Entry 6J74 (X-ray diffraction, 3.21 A resolution); this record covers chains A and B of the 3 polymer chains in the assembly.

# Chain A
Protein: Protein prenyltransferase alpha subunit repeat-containing protein 1
Organism: Homo sapiens
UniProt: Q7Z6K3 (PTAR1_HUMAN); residue numbers follow UniProt; this construct covers 1-327
Sequence (327 residues; row label = number of the first residue in the row):
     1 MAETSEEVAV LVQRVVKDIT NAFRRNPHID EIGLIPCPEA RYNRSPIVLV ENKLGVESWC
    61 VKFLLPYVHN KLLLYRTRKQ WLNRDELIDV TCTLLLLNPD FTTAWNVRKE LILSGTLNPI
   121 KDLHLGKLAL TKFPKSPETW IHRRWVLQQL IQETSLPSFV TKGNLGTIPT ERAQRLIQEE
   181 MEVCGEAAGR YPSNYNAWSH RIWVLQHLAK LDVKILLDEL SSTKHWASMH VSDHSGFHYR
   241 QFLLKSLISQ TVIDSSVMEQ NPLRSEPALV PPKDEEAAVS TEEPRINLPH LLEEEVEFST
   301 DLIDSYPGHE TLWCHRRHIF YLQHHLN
Disordered / not traced: 1-6, 154-166, 253-284
UniProt features mapped onto this chain:
  - modified residue: Ala2 (N-acetylalanine)
Reported in the primary citation:
  - mutagenesis - E31A, I35A, V48A, V48A/V50A, V50A, S232A, Y306A: decreased catalytic activity with Synaptobrevin homolog YKT6
  - mutagenesis - I35A/Y306A, V48A/V50A/Y306A: abolished catalytic activity with Synaptobrevin homolog YKT6

# Chain B
Protein: Geranylgeranyl transferase type-2 subunit beta
Organism: Homo sapiens
Notes: EC 2.5.1.60
UniProt: P53611 (PGTB2_HUMAN); residues 1-331 here = UniProt positions 1-331
Sequence (336 residues; row label = number of the first residue in the row; numbers below 1 keep their minus sign (Gly-4 is residue -4)):
    -4 GPLGSMGTPQ KDVIIKSDAP DTLLLEKHAD YIASYGSKKD DYEYCMSEYL RMSGIYWGLT
    56 VMDLMGQLHR MNREEILAFI KSCQHECGGI SASIGHDPHL LYTLSAVQIL TLYDSINVID
   116 VNKVVEYVKG LQKEDGSFAG DIWGEIDTRF SFCAVATLAL LGKLDAINVE KAIEFVLSCM
   176 NFDGGFGCRP GSESHAGQIY CCTGFLAITS QLHQVNSDLL GWWLCERQLP SGGLNGRPEK
   236 LPDVCYSWWV LASLKIIGRL HWIDREKLRN FILACQDEET GGFADRPGDM VDPFHTLFGI
   296 AGLSLLGEEQ IKPVNPVFCM PEEVLQRVNV QPELVS
Disordered / not traced: -4 to 3
Sequence notes: expression tag (-4 to 0)
UniProt features mapped onto this chain:
  - binding site (geranylgeranyl diphosphate): His190 to Gly192, Tyr241 to Trp244
  - binding site (Zn(2+)): Asp238, Cys240, His290
  - modified residue: Gly2 (N-acetylglycine), Thr3 (Phosphothreonine)
Ion coordination: Zn2+: Asp238, His290
Reported in the primary citation:
  - Zn2+ coordination: Asp238, His290 (citing earlier work)
  - mutagenesis - G49I, G49L: abolished catalytic activity on mono-farnesylated Ykt6

# Interface between chain A and chain B
Pairs across the interface - 52 pairs, chain A then chain B:
  Val61(A) - Tyr37(B)  hydrophobic
  Leu65(A) - Cys40(B)  hydrophobic
  Pro66(A) - Cys40(B)  hydrophobic
  His69(A) - Cys40(B)
  His69(A) - Glu43(B)  salt bridge
  Leu73(A) - Glu43(B)
  Arg76(A) - Gly90(B)
  Arg76(A) - Asp92(B)  salt bridge
  Thr77(A) - Gly90(B)
  Asn98(A) - Met41(B)  hydrogen bond (side chain-backbone)
  Asp100(A) - Tyr44(B)
  Phe101(A) - His91(B)
  Thr103(A) - His91(B)
  Thr103(A) - Asp92(B)  hydrogen bond (side chain-backbone)
  Asn106(A) - Asp92(B)  hydrogen bond
  Asn106(A) - Asp136(B)
  Asn106(A) - Trp138(B)
  Lys109(A) - Trp138(B)
  Glu110(A) - Trp138(B)
  Ile141(A) - Glu140(B)
  Arg144(A) - Glu140(B)  salt bridge
  Arg144(A) - Arg184(B)
  Trp145(A) - Trp138(B)
  Pro192(A) - Lys235(B)  hydrogen bond (backbone-side chain)
  Ser193(A) - Arg232(B)  hydrogen bond
  Ser193(A) - Lys235(B)
  Tyr195(A) - Gly182(B)
  Tyr195(A) - Cys183(B)
  Tyr195(A) - Ser187(B)
  Tyr195(A) - Glu188(B)  hydrogen bond (side chain-backbone)
  Tyr195(A) - His190(B)
  Tyr195(A) - Arg232(B)
  Ser199(A) - Arg184(B)
  Trp203(A) - Arg184(B)
  Gln206(A) - Pro185(B)  hydrogen bond (side chain-backbone)
  Ser232(A) - Glu234(B)
  His234(A) - Glu188(B)  salt bridge
  His234(A) - Pro233(B)
  Ser235(A) - Glu188(B)  hydrogen bond
  Ser235(A) - Arg232(B)  hydrogen bond
  His238(A) - Gly186(B)  hydrogen bond (side chain-backbone)
  His238(A) - Ser187(B)
  His238(A) - Glu188(B)  hydrogen bond (side chain-backbone)
  Lys245(A) - Phe177(B)
  Gly308(A) - Glu234(B)
  His309(A) - Glu234(B)  salt bridge
  Glu310(A) - Pro233(B)
  Glu310(A) - Glu234(B)  hydrogen bond (side chain-backbone)
  Thr311(A) - Glu234(B)
  Arg317(A) - Glu221(B)  salt bridge
  His318(A) - Asp178(B)  salt bridge
  Tyr321(A) - Phe177(B)  hydrophobic
Other interface residues (no listed pair), chain A (41 interface residues in all): Leu97, Thr102, Tyr191, Ile202, Phe242, Cys314
Other interface residues (no listed pair), chain B (34 interface residues in all): Gln5, Lys6, Asp36, Ile89, Arg144, Asn176, Ser189, Arg222

# Overview
The interface between chain A and chain B involves 41 residues on one side and 34 on the other, with 12
hydrogen bonds and 7 salt bridges. Polar contacts include His69(A)-Glu43(B), Arg76(A)-Asp92(B) and
Arg144(A)-Glu140(B). The paper reports that E31A, I35A and V48A of chain A, among others, reduce catalytic
activity with Synaptobrevin homolog YKT6; Zn2+ coordination by Asp238(B) and His290(B); 11 substitutions were
tested in all.
Here chain A is Protein prenyltransferase alpha subunit repeat-containing protein 1 and chain B is
Geranylgeranyl transferase type-2 subunit beta, both from Homo sapiens. Entry 6J74 (Complex of GGTaseIII and
full-length Ykt6) was determined by X-ray diffraction together with 6J7F and 6J7X from the same study.
